8E14 - chains E and I of the 14 polymer chains in the assembly; structure by electron microscopy, 3.36 A resolution.

# Chain E
Protein: integrase
From: Rous sarcoma virus - Prague C
Notes: EC 3.4.23.-, 2.7.7.49, 2.7.7.7, 3.1.26.4, 2.7.7.-, 3.1.-.-
Reference sequence: P03354 (POL_RSVP); residues 1-278 here correspond to UniProt positions 1281-1558 (UniProt number = residue number + 1280)
Amino-acid sequence (278 residues; row label = number of the first residue in the row):
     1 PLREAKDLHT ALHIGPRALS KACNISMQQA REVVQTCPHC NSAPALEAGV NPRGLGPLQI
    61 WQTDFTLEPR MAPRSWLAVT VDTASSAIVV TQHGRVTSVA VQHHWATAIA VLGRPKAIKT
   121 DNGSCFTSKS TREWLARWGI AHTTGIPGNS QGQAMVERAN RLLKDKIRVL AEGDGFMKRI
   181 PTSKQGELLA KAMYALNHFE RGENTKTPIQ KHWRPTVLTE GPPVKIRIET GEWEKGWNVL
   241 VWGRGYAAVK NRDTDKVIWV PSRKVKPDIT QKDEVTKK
Disordered / not traced: 270-278
Sequence notes: variant Lys-166 (Arg1446 in P03354)
Ion coordination: Zn2+: His-9, His-13, Cys-37, Cys-40
UniProt features mapped onto this chain:
  - DNA-binding region: Pro-222 to Thr-270 (Integrase-type)
  - region: Asp-268 to Lys-278 (Involved in homooctamerization)
  - binding site (Zn(2+)): His-9, His-13, Cys-37, Cys-40
  - binding site (Mg(2+)): Asp-64, Asp-121, Glu-157
What the authors report for this chain:
  - binding site for the 22-nt DNA strand: Val-50, Pro-52
  - binding site for the 22-nt DNA strand: Arg-244, Tyr-246, Trp-259
  - catalytic residues: Asp-64, Asp-121, Glu-157
  - mutagenesis - R244E: abolished catalytic activity (3'-processing)
  - mutagenesis - R244E: abolished catalytic activity on concerted integration
  - mutagenesis - S124A: unchanged catalytic activity on concerted integration
  - mutagenesis - S124A: unchanged catalytic activity (3'-processing)
  - mutagenesis - R244A, Y246A: decreased binding to STC
  - mutagenesis - S124A: unchanged binding to STC
  - mutagenesis - S124D: abolished binding to STC

# Chain I
Molecule: 42-nt DNA strand
Sequence (42 nucleotides; row label = number of the first residue in the row):
     1 GAGTATTGCA TAAGACAACA GTGCACGAAA GAAGAAGACA CT

# How chain E and chain I interact
Pairs across the interface (9):
  Leu-67(E) with DT22(I), sugar contact
  Ser-150(E) with DA20(I), hydrogen bond to the base
  Glu-157(E) with DC19(I), base contact; DA20(I), base contact
  Asn-160(E) with DC19(I), phosphate contact
  Arg-161(E) with DA17(I), base contact; DA18(I), hydrogen bond to the sugar; DC19(I), sugar contact
  Lys-164(E) with DA20(I), salt bridge to the phosphate
Also at the interface, not in a pair above, chain E (9 interface residues in all): Gln-151, Arg-158, Arg-244
Also at the interface, not in a pair above, chain I (6 interface residues in all): DC16

# Summary
9 residues of chain E and 6 residues of chain I are in contact; the contacts include 2 hydrogen bonds and 1
salt bridge. Polar pairs include Ser-150(E)/DA20(I), Arg-161(E)/DA18(I) and Lys-164(E)/DA20(I). The paper
reports catalytic residues Asp-64(E), Asp-121(E) and Glu-157(E); R244A and Y246A of chain E reduce binding to
STC; 5 substitutions were tested in all.
Chain E is integrase (Rous sarcoma virus - Prague C) and chain I is a 42-nt DNA strand; the structure, Cryo-EM
structure of Rous sarcoma virus strand transfer complex, was determined by electron microscopy.
